Entry 4Y8G (X-ray diffraction, 2.60 A resolution); this record covers chains M and b of the 34 polymer chains in the assembly.

[Chain M]
Protein: Proteasome subunit beta type-7
Organism: Saccharomyces cerevisiae (strain ATCC 204508 / S288c)
Notes: EC 3.4.25.1
UniProtKB: P30657 (PSB7_YEAST); residues -12 to 233 here correspond to UniProt positions 21-266 (UniProt number = residue number + 33)
Amino-acid sequence (246 residues; row label = number of the first residue in the row; numbers below 1 keep their minus sign (Thr-12 is residue -12)):
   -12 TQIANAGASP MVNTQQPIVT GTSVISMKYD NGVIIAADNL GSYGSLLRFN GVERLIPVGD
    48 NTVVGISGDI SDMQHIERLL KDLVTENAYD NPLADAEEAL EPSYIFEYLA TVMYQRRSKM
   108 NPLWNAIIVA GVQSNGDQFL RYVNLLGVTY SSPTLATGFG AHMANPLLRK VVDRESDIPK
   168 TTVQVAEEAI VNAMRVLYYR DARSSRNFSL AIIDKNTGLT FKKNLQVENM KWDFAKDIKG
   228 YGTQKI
Unresolved in the structure: -12 to 0

[Chain b]
Protein: Proteasome subunit beta type-1
Organism: Saccharomyces cerevisiae (strain ATCC 204508 / S288c)
Notes: EC 3.4.25.1
UniProtKB: P38624 (PSB1_YEAST); residues 1-196 here correspond to UniProt positions 20-215 (UniProt number = residue number + 19)
Amino-acid sequence (196 residues; row label = number of the first residue in the row):
     1 TSIMAVTFKD GVILGADSRT TTGAYIANRV TDKLTRVHDK IWCCRSGSAA DTQAIADIVQ
    61 YHLELYTSQY GTPSTETAAS VFKELCYENK DNLTAGIIVA GYDDKNKGEV YTIPLGGSVH
   121 KLPYAIAGSG STFIYGYCDK NFRENMSKEE TVDFIKHSLS QAIKWDGSSG GVIRMVVLTA
   181 AGVERLIFYP DEYEQL
UniProt features mapped onto this chain:
  - active site: Thr1 (Nucleophile)

[Interface between chain M and chain b]
Residue-residue contacts (62; chain M residue first):
  Ser32(M) with Trp165(b); Asp166(b); Gly167(b), hydrogen bond (backbone-backbone); Ser168(b)
  Leu33(M) with Phe133(b), hydrophobic; Trp165(b)
  Leu34(M) with Lys164(b); Trp165(b), hydrogen bond (backbone-backbone); Asp166(b); Gly167(b)
  Arg35(M) with Trp165(b)
  Phe146(M) with Ala24(b); Tyr25(b)
  Tyr185(M) with Glu194(b), hydrogen bond
  Tyr186(M) with Ile26(b); Arg29(b)
  Arg187(M) with Ala24(b); Tyr25(b); Ile26(b), hydrogen bond (backbone-backbone); Ala27(b), hydrogen bond (side chain-backbone); Asn28(b); Arg29(b)
  Asp188(M) with Ala24(b); Ile26(b)
  Ala189(M) with Arg19(b); Ala24(b), hydrogen bond (backbone-backbone); Ile26(b); Gly167(b)
  Arg193(M) with Asp191(b), salt bridge; Glu194(b), salt bridge
  Lys218(M) with Arg29(b), hydrogen bond (backbone-side chain)
  Trp219(M) with Arg29(b); Gly171(b); Val172(b), hydrophobic; Tyr189(b); Pro190(b)
  Asp220(M) with Tyr189(b)
  Phe221(M) with Arg29(b); Val30(b), hydrophobic
  Ala222(M) with Val30(b), hydrophobic; Val172(b), hydrophobic; Arg174(b), hydrogen bond (backbone-side chain); Ile187(b), hydrophobic
  Lys223(M) with Ile187(b); Tyr189(b)
  Ile225(M) with Val30(b); Arg174(b)
  Lys226(M) with Asp32(b)
  Gly227(M) with Asp32(b), hydrogen bond (backbone-side chain)
  Tyr228(M) with Thr35(b); Arg45(b); Gln53(b), hydrogen bond (side chain-backbone); Ala56(b); Asp57(b), hydrogen bond
  Gln231(M) with Asp32(b); Leu34(b); Thr35(b); Arg36(b), hydrogen bond (side chain-backbone); Trp42(b); Arg185(b)
  Ile233(M) with Trp42(b); Arg185(b), hydrogen bond (backbone-side chain)
Interface residues without a listed pair, chain M (26 interface residues in all): Met150, Arg190, Met217
Interface residues without a listed pair, chain b (35 interface residues in all): Thr21, Ile163, Val183

[In short]
26 residues of chain M face 35 of chain b across their interface; the contacts include 13 hydrogen bonds and 2
salt bridges. Among the polar pairs are Arg193(M)-Asp191(b), Arg193(M)-Glu194(b) and Tyr185(M)-Glu194(b).
UniProt lists active-site residue Thr1(b) on chain b.
Chain M is Proteasome subunit beta type-7 and chain b is Proteasome subunit beta type-1, both from
Saccharomyces cerevisiae (strain ATCC 204508 / S288c); the structure, Yeast 20S proteasome in complex with
N3-APnLL-ep, was determined by X-ray diffraction (same publication as 4Y69, 4Y6A, 4Y6V, 4Y6Z, 4Y70, 4Y74 and
34 further entries).
